7B5I - chains AC and AD of the 30 polymer chains in the assembly; structure by electron microscopy, 2.80 A resolution.

== Chain AC ==
Name: All3325 protein
Organism: Nostoc sp. (strain PCC 7120 / SAG 25.82 / UTEX 2576)
Notes: fragment: cap protein Cis16A
Reference sequence: Q8YRW7 (Q8YRW7_NOSS1); residues 1-484 here = UniProt positions 1-484
Sequence (484 residues; numbered 1 to 484; the number before each row is that of its first residue):
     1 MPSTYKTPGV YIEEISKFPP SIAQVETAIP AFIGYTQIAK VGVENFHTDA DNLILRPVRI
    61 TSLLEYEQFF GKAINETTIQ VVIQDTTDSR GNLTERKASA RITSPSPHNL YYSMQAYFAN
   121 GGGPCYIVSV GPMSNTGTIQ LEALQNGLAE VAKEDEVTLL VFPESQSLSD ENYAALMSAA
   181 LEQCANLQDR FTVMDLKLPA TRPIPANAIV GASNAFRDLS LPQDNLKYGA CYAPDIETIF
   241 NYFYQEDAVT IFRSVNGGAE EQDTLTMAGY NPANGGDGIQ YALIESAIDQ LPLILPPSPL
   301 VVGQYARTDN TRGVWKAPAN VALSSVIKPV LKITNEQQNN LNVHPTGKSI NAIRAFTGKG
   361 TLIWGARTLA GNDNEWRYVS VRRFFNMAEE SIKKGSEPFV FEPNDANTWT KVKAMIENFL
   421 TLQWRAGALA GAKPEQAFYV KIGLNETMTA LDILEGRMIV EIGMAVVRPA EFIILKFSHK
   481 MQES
Not modelled in the structure: 1-2, 483-484

== Chain AD ==
Name: All3324 protein
Organism: Nostoc sp. (strain PCC 7120 / SAG 25.82 / UTEX 2576)
Notes: fragment: cap protein Cis16A
Reference sequence: Q8YRW8 (Q8YRW8_NOSS1); residue numbers follow UniProt; this construct covers 1-143
Sequence (143 residues; row label = number of the first residue in the row):
     1 MAEYPLPKFH FQVDWGGSRL GFTEVSGLDV ETEVIEYREG NLPQYHKLKM PGMQKFSNIT
    61 MKRGTFQGDN DFYKWWNTVA LNTIERRDLT ISLLNEKHEP VVVWKVNRAW PTKVQSTDLK
   121 GDGNEVAIES IEVAHEGLTI QNG
Not modelled in the structure: 1

== Interface between chain AC and chain AD ==
Pairs across the interface (8; chain AC residue first):
  Asn-407(AC) / Pro-100(AD)
  Lys-411(AC) / Asp-14(AD)
  Glu-417(AC) / Lys-105(AD)  salt bridge
  Asn-418(AC) / Asp-88(AD)  hydrogen bond
  Asn-418(AC) / Val-106(AD)
  Asn-418(AC) / Asn-107(AD)
  Leu-422(AC) / Arg-108(AD)
  Arg-425(AC) / Glu-136(AD)  salt bridge
Other interface residues (no listed pair), chain AC (11 interface residues in all): Ala-406, Thr-410, Lys-413, Ala-414, Met-415
Other interface residues (no listed pair), chain AD (11 interface residues in all): Gln-12, Thr-90, Val-103

== Summary ==
Chain AC and chain AD each contribute 11 residues to their interface; the contacts include 1 hydrogen bond and
2 salt bridges. Polar pairs include Glu-417(AC)/Lys-105(AD), Arg-425(AC)/Glu-136(AD) and
Asn-418(AC)/Asp-88(AD).
Here chain AC is All3325 protein and chain AD is All3324 protein, both from Nostoc sp. (strain PCC 7120 / SAG
25.82 / UTEX 2576). Entry 7B5I (Cryo-EM structure of the contractile injection system cap complex from
Anabaena PCC7120) was determined by electron microscopy, deposited together with 7B5H.
